PDB entry 6IXW | X-ray diffraction, 3.25 A resolution | chain C

# Chain C
Molecule: pCBH ParM
Source organism: Clostridium botulinum Prevot_594
Reference sequence: A0A0B4W229 (A0A0B4W229_CLOBO); numbering as in UniProt (aligned over 1-350)
Sequence (352 residues; row label = number of the first residue in the row; numbers below 1 keep their minus sign (Gly-1 is residue -1)):
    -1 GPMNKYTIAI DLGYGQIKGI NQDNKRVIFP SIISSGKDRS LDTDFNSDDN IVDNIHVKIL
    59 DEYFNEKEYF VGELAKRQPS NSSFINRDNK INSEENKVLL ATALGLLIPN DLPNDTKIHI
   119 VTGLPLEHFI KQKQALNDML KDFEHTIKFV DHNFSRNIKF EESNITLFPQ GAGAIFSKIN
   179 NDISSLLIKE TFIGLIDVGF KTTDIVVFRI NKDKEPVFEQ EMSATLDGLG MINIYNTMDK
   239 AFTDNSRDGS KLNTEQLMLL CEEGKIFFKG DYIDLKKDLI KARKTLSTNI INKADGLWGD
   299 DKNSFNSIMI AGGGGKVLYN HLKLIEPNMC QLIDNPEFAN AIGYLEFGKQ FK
Unresolved in the structure: -1 to 0, 39-45, 350
Differences from the reference sequence: expression tag (-1 to 0); engineered mutation Asp42 (Phe in A0A0B4W229), Asp46 (Ile in A0A0B4W229), Asp298 (Ser in A0A0B4W229), Asp299 (Arg in A0A0B4W229)
Metal / ion sites: Mg2+ near Glu125 (its only coordinating residue here)
Ligand contacts: ADP (adenosine-5'-diphosphate): Asp9, Gly11, Tyr12, Gly13, Gln14, Lys16, Phe82, Gly197, Phe198, Lys199, Met229, Tyr233, Cys259, Glu260, Arg281, Gly310, Gly311, Gly312, Lys314, Val315, Glu335
Reported in the primary citation:
  - catalytic residues: Gln168 (proposed by the authors, not directly observed)

# Summary
Ligands of chain C: ADP. The paper reports the catalytic residue Gln168.
Chain C is pCBH ParM (Clostridium botulinum Prevot_594); the structure, pCBH ParM non-polymerisable quadruple
mutant, was determined by X-ray diffraction (same publication as 6IZR and 6IZV).
